2X25 - chain B; structure by X-ray diffraction, 1.20 A resolution.

# Chain B
Molecule: Peptidyl-prolyl cis-trans isomerase A
Organism: Homo sapiens
Notes: EC 5.2.1.8
Reference sequence: P62937 (PPIA_HUMAN); numbering as in UniProt (aligned over 2-165)
Chain sequence (169 residues; each row starts with the number of its first residue; numbers below 1 keep their minus sign (His-3 is residue -3)):
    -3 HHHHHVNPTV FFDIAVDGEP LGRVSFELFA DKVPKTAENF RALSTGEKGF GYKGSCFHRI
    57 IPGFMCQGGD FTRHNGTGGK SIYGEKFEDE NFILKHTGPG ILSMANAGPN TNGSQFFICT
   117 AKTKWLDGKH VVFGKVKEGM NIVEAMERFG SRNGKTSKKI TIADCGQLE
Disordered / not traced: 165
Construct notes: expression tag (-3 to 1); conflict Lys120 (Glu in P62937)
Modified positions: Lys125 (n(6)-acetyllysine; ALY)
Curated features (UniProtKB/Swiss-Prot):
  - modified residue: Val2 (N-acetylvaline), Lys28 (N6-acetyllysine), Lys44 (N6-acetyllysine), Lys76 (N6-acetyllysine), Ser77 (Phosphoserine), Lys82 (N6-acetyllysine), Thr93 (Phosphothreonine), Lys125 (N6-acetyllysine), Lys131 (N6-acetyllysine), Lys133 (N6-acetyllysine)
  - glycosylation: Asn108 (N-linked (GlcNAc...) asparagine)
  - cross-link (Glycyl lysine isopeptide (Lys-Gly)): Lys28 (interchain with G-Cter in SUMO2), Lys82 (interchain with G-Cter in SUMO2)
  - mutagenesis: Arg55 (R55A: Loss of peptidyl-prolyl cis-trans isomerase activity. No loss of its interaction with BSG/CD147 or its ability to induce leukocyte chemotaxis. No effect on its interaction with MAP3K5/ASK1 ...), Phe60 (F60A: Loss of ability to stimulate MAPK/ERK phosphorylation), Arg69 (R69A: No effect on peptidyl-prolyl cis-trans isomerase activity. Reduced interaction with BSG/CD147 and ability to induce leukocyte chemotaxis), His70 (H70A: No effect on peptidyl-prolyl cis-trans isomerase activity. Reduced interaction with BSG/CD147 and ability to induce leukocyte chemotaxis), Thr107 (T107A: No effect on peptidyl-prolyl cis-trans isomerase activity. Reduced interaction with BSG/CD147 and ability to induce leukocyte chemotaxis), Phe113 (F113A: Reduced ability to stimulate MAPK/ERK phosphorylation), Trp121 (W121A: 200-fold decrease of sensitivity to CsA. Reduced ability to stimulate MAPK/ERK phosphorylation; W121E: Loss of peptidyl-prolyl cis-trans isomerase activity ...), Lys125 (K125Q: Acetylation-mimetic mutant; no effect on its interaction with TARDBP; K125R: Loss of acetylation and interaction with TARDBP), His126 (H126A: Loss of peptidyl-prolyl cis-trans isomerase activity and interaction with HCV NS5A. Loss of ability to stimulate MAPK/ERK phosphorylation)
Reported in the primary citation:
  - post-translational modification sites: Lys125
  - conformationally variable residues (side-chain flip): Arg55

# In short
Curated annotation (UniProt) lists 9 mutagenesis sites. The paper reports a modification site at Lys125;
conformational variability at Arg55.
Chain B is Peptidyl-prolyl cis-trans isomerase A (Homo sapiens); the structure, Free acetyl-CypA orthorhombic
form, was determined by X-ray diffraction (same publication as 2X2A, 2X2C and 2X2D).
